PDB entry 2JIT | X-ray diffraction, 3.10 A resolution | chain A

[Chain A]
Protein: Epidermal growth factor receptor
From: Homo sapiens
Notes: EC 2.7.1.112; fragment: kinase domain, residues 696-1022
UniProt: P00533 (EGFR_HUMAN); residue numbers follow UniProt; this construct covers 696-1022
Amino-acid sequence (327 residues; numbered 696 to 1022; the number before each row is that of its first residue):
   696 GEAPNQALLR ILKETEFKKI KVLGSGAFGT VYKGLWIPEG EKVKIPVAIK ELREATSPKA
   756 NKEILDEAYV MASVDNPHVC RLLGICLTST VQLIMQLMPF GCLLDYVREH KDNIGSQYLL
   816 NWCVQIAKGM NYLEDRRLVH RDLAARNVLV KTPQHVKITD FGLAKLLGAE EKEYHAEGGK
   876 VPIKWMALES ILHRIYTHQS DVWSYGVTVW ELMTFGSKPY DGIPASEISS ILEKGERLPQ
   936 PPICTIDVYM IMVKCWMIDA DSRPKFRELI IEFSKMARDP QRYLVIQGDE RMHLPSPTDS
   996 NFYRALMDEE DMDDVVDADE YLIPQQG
Not modelled in the structure: 987-1008, 1017-1022
Construct notes: engineered mutation M790 (Thr in P00533)
Swiss-Prot annotation at these positions:
  - active site: D837 (Proton acceptor)
  - binding site (ATP): L718 to V726, K745, D855
  - site: Y1016 (Important for interaction with PIK3C2B)
  - modified residue: K745 (N6-(2-hydroxyisobutyryl)lysine), Y869 (Phosphotyrosine), S991 (Phosphoserine), S995 (Phosphoserine), Y998 (Phosphotyrosine), Y1016 (Phosphotyrosine)
  - cross-link (Glycyl lysine isopeptide (Lys-Gly)): K716 (interchain with G-Cter in ubiquitin), K737 (interchain with G-Cter in ubiquitin), K754 (interchain with G-Cter in ubiquitin), K757 (interchain with G-Cter in ubiquitin), K867 (interchain with G-Cter in ubiquitin), K929 (interchain with G-Cter in ubiquitin), K960 (interchain with G-Cter in ubiquitin), K970 (interchain with G-Cter in ubiquitin)
  - natural variant: E709 (E709A: Found in a lung cancer sample; E709G: Found in a lung cancer sample; E709K: Found in a lung cancer sample), G719 (G719A: Found in a lung cancer sample; G719C: Found in a lung cancer sample; G719D: Found in a lung cancer sample; G719S: Found in a lung cancer sample), G724 (G724S: Found in a lung cancer sample), E734 (E734K: Found in a lung cancer sample), E746 to S752 (sequence variant, change not given here; Found in a lung cancer sample), E746 to T751 (sequence variant, change not given here; Found in a lung cancer sample), E746 to A750 (deletion: Found in a lung cancer sample), E746 (deletion: Found in a lung cancer sample), L747 to T751 (deletion: Found in a lung cancer sample), L747 to E749 (deletion: Found in a lung cancer sample), L747 (L747F: Found in a lung cancer sample), R748 (R748P: Found in a lung cancer sample), 12 further natural variant entries in UniProt
  - mutagenesis: P699 (P699A: Reduced phosphorylation), N700 (N700A: Abolishes phosphorylation), L704 (L704A: Abolishes phosphorylation), R705 (R705A: Abolishes phosphorylation), I706 (I706A: Abolishes phosphorylation), K745 (K745A/M: Abolishes kinase activity), D974 (D974A: Strongly reduced phosphorylation), R977 (R977A: Reduced phosphorylation), E1005 to D1006 (Constitutively activated kinase), Y1016 (Y1016F: 50% decrease in interaction with PIK3C2B. 65% decrease in interaction with PIK3C2B; when associated with F-1197. Abolishes interaction with PIK3C2B; when associated with F-1197 and F-1092)
What the authors report for this chain:
  - mutagenesis - T790M (Kd = 4.6 nM), L858R (Kd = 2.4 nM): increased binding to gefitinib
  - mutagenesis - T790M/L858R (Kd = 10.9 nM): decreased binding to gefitinib
  - mutagenesis - T790M (5-fold), L858R: increased catalytic activity
  - mutagenesis - T790M: unchanged binding to ATP
  - mutagenesis - T790M/L858R (Km[ATP] = 8.4 uM): increased binding to ATP
  - mutagenesis - L858R (Km[ATP] = 148 uM): decreased binding to ATP
  - mutagenesis - T790M/L858R: decreased catalytic activity

[In short]
UniProt lists active-site residue D837, 11 ATP-binding residues and 11 mutagenesis sites. From the paper:
T790M and L858R increase binding to gefitinib; T790M and L858R increase catalytic activity.
Chain A is Epidermal growth factor receptor (Homo sapiens); the structure, Crystal structure of EGFR kinase
domain T790M mutation, was determined by X-ray diffraction (same publication as 2JIU and 2JIV).
